PDB entry 9H2A | electron microscopy, 5.20 A resolution (low resolution: residue-level contacts below are approximate; hydrogen-bond / salt-bridge calls are withheld) | chains G and M of the 32 polymer chains in the assembly

[Chain G (and M)]
Protein: Major capsid protein
Source organism: Autographa californica nucleopolyhedrovirus
Notes: chain M of this document is another copy of the same molecule, construct and numbering; everything in this record applies to it too
Reference sequence: P17499 (MCP_NPVAC); residues 1-347 here = UniProt positions 1-347
Amino-acid sequence (347 residues; numbered 1 to 347; the number before each row is that of its first residue):
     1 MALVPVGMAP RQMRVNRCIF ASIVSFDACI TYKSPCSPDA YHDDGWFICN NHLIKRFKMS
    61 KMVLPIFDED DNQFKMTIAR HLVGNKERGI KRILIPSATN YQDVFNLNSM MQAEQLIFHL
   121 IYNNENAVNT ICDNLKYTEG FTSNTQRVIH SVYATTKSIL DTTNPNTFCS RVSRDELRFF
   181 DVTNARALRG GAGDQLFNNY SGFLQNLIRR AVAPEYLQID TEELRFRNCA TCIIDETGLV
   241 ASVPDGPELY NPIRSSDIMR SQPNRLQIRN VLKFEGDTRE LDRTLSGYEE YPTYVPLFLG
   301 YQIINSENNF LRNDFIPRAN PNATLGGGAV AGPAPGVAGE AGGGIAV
Disordered / not traced: 1-3, 68-70, 139-143, 258-278, 308-347 (chain M: 1-14, 138-143, 169-175, 184-190, 254-283, 313-347)
Ion coordination: Zn2+: C18, C36, C49, H52

[How chain G and chain M interact]
Residue-residue contacts (104):
  D39(G) with Y288(M)
  H42(G) with G287(M)
  D44(G) with L285(M); Y288(M)
  K61(G) with Y288(M); E289(M)
  M62(G) with E289(M); E290(M); Y291(M)
  V63(G) with L285(M); Y288(M); E289(M); E290(M); Y291(M)
  L64(G) with Y291(M); T293(M)
  P65(G) with E290(M); Y291(M); T293(M)
  F67(G) with Y250(M); P252(M); I253(M); T293(M)
  M76(G) with L285(M)
  T77(G) with L285(M)
  R80(G) with E289(M)
  Y216(G) with P247(M)
  E223(G) with P247(M)
  L224(G) with Y250(M)
  R225(G) with V243(M); D245(M); G246(M); P247(M); E248(M); L249(M); Y250(M)
  F226(G) with Y250(M)
  R227(G) with R227(M); Y291(M)
  N228(G) with C229(M); A230(M); V243(M); L249(M)
  C229(G) with N228(M); C229(M)
  A230(G) with N228(M)
  V243(G) with R225(M); N228(M)
  D245(G) with R225(M); N228(M)
  P247(G) with Y216(M); R225(M)
  E248(G) with R225(M)
  L249(G) with R225(M); F226(M); R227(M); N228(M)
  Y250(G) with I66(M); F67(M); E69(M); L224(M); R225(M); F226(M)
  P252(G) with I66(M); F67(M)
  R254(G) with D68(M); Q73(M)
  R279(G) with L311(M)
  E280(G) with L311(M)
  L281(G) with F74(M); F310(M); L311(M); R312(M)
  D282(G) with N72(M); Q73(M); F74(M); K75(M)
  T284(G) with D43(M)
  L285(G) with F74(M); K75(M)
  S286(G) with H42(M)
  Y288(G) with H42(M); K61(M); M62(M); V63(M)
  E289(G) with M62(M); Y294(M)
  E290(G) with V63(M); P65(M)
  Y291(G) with M62(M); V63(M); L64(M); P65(M); R227(M); Y291(M); P292(M); Y294(M); P296(M)
  P292(G) with L64(M); Y291(M); P292(M)
  T293(G) with L64(M); P65(M)
  P296(G) with Y291(M)
Other interface residues (no listed pair), chain G (53 interface residues in all): W46, S60, I66, K75, N85, K86, E222, T231, G246, I253
Other interface residues (no listed pair), chain M (50 interface residues in all): D44, T77, R80, N85, P244

[Summary]
The interface between chain G and chain M involves 53 residues on one side and 50 on the other. The Zn2+ site
is built by C18(G), C36(G), C49(G) and H52(G).
Both chains are Major capsid protein (Autographa californica nucleopolyhedrovirus). Entry 9H2A (AcMNPV
complete basal cap) was determined by electron microscopy, deposited together with 9H2B, 9H2C, 9H2H, 9H2J and
9H2K.
